Entry 6BJS (electron microscopy, 5.50 A resolution (low resolution: residue-level contacts below are approximate; hydrogen-bond / salt-bridge calls are withheld)); this record covers chains J and K of the 8 polymer chains in the assembly.

[Chain J]
Molecule: DNA-directed RNA polymerase subunit beta'
Source organism: Escherichia coli (strain K12)
Notes: EC 2.7.7.6
UniProtKB: P0A8T7 (RPOC_ECOLI); residues 1-1407 here = UniProt positions 1-1407
Sequence (1407 residues; numbered 1 to 1407; the number before each row is that of its first residue):
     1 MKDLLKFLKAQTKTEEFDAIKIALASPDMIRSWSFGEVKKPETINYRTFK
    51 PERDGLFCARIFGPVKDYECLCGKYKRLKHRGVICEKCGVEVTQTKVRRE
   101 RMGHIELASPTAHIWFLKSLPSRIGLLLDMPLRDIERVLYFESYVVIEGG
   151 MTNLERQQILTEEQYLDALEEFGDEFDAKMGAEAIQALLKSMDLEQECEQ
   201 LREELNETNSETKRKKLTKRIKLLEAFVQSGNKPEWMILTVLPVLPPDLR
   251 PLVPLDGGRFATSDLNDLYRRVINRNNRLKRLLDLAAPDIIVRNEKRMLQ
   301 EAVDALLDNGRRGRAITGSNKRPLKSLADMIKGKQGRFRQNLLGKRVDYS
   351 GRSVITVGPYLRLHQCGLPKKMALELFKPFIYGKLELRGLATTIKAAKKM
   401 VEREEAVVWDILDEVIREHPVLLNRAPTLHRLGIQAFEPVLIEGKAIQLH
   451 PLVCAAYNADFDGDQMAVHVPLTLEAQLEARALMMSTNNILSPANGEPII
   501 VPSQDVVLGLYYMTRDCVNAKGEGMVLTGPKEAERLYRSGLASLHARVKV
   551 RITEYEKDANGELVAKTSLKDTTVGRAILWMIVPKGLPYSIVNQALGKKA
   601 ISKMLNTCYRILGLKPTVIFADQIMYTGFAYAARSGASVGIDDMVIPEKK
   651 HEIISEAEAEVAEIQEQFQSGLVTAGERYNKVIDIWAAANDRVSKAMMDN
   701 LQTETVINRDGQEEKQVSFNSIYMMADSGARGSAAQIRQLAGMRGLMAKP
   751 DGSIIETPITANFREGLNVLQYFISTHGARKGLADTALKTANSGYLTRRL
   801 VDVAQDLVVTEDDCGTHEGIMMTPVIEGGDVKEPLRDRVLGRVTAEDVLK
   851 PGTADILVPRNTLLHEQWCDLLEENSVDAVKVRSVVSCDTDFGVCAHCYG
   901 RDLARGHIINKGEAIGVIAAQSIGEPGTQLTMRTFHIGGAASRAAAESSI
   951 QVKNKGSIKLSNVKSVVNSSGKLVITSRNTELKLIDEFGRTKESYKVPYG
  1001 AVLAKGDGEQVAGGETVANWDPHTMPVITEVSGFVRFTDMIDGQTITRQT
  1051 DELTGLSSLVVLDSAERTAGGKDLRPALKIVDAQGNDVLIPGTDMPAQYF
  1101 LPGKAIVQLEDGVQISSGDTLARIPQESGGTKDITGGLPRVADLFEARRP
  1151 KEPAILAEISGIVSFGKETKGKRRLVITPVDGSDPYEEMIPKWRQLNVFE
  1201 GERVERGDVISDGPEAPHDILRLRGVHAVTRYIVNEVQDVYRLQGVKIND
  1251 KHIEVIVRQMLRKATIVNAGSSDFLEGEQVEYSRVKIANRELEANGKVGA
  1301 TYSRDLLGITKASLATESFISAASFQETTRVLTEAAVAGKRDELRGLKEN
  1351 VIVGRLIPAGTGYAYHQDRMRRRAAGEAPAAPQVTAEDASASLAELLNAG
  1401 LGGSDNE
Unresolved in the structure: 1-15, 934-947, 1127-1133, 1374-1407
Bound ions: Zn2+ site 1: Cys72, Cys85, Cys88; Mg2+: Asp460, Asp462, Asp464; Zn2+ site 2: Cys814, Cys888, Cys895, Cys898
Curated features (UniProtKB/Swiss-Prot):
  - binding site (Zn(2+)): Cys70, Cys72, Cys85, Cys88, Cys814, Cys888, Cys895, Cys898
  - binding site (Mg(2+)): Asp460, Asp462, Asp464
  - modified residue: Lys983 (N6-acetyllysine)
  - mutagenesis: Gln504 (Q504P: Resistant to antibiotics salinamide A and B), Asn690 (N690D: Resistant to antibiotics salinamide A and B), Met697 (M697V: Resistant to antibiotics salinamide A and B), Ala735 (A735T: Resistant to antibiotics salinamide A and B), Arg738 (R738C/H/P/S: Resistant to antibiotics salinamide A and B), Ala748 (A748E: Resistant to antibiotics salinamide A and B), Pro758 (P758S/T: Resistant to antibiotics salinamide A and B), Phe763 (F763C: Resistant to antibiotics salinamide A and B), Ser775 (S775A: Resistant to antibiotics salinamide A and B), Ala779 (A779T/V: Resistant to antibiotics salinamide A and B), Arg780 (R780C: Resistant to antibiotics salinamide A and B), Gly782 (G782A/C: Resistant to antibiotics salinamide A and B), 1 further mutagenesis entry in UniProt

[Chain K]
Molecule: DNA-directed RNA polymerase subunit omega
Source organism: Escherichia coli (strain K12)
Notes: EC 2.7.7.6
UniProtKB: P0A800 (RPOZ_ECOLI); residues 1-91 here = UniProt positions 1-91
Sequence (91 residues; row label = number of the first residue in the row):
     1 MARVTVQDAVEKIGNRFDLVLVAARRARQMQVGGKDPLVPEENDKTTVIA
    51 LREIEEGLINNQILDVRERQEQQEQEAAELQAVTAIAEGRR
Unresolved in the structure: 1, 81-91

[Chain J / chain K interface]
Residue-residue contacts - 42 pairs, chain J then chain K:
  His364(J) - Val4(K)
  Glu414(J) - Lys45(K)
  Val415(J) - Lys45(K)
  Arg417(J) - Glu42(K)
  Arg417(J) - Asn43(K)
  Arg417(J) - Asp44(K)
  Arg417(J) - Lys45(K)
  Glu418(J) - Lys45(K)
  Glu418(J) - Val48(K)
  His419(J) - Lys45(K)
  Glu438(J) - Arg3(K)
  Leu474(J) - Ala27(K)
  Leu474(J) - Gln31(K)
  Leu474(J) - Thr46(K)
  Leu474(J) - Thr47(K)
  Glu475(J) - Ala24(K)
  Glu475(J) - Arg28(K)
  Gln477(J) - Thr47(K)
  Leu478(J) - Val20(K)
  Leu478(J) - Ala24(K)
  Leu478(J) - Thr47(K)
  Arg481(J) - Arg3(K)
  Arg481(J) - Val6(K)
  Arg481(J) - Thr47(K)
  Ala482(J) - Val6(K)
  Ala482(J) - Arg16(K)
  Ala482(J) - Val20(K)
  Leu483(J) - Arg16(K)
  Leu483(J) - Phe17(K)
  Thr487(J) - Val4(K)
  Thr487(J) - Thr5(K)
  Asn488(J) - Val6(K)
  Asn488(J) - Arg16(K)
  Leu614(J) - Gln7(K)
  Lys615(J) - Thr5(K)
  Lys615(J) - Asp8(K)
  Arg905(J) - Arg16(K)
  Asn910(J) - Gly14(K)
  Gly1360(J) - Phe17(K)
  Thr1361(J) - Phe17(K)
  Thr1361(J) - Leu21(K)
  Ala1364(J) - Asp18(K)
Other interface residues (no listed pair), chain J (26 interface residues in all): Ile416, Glu479, Met485
Other interface residues (no listed pair), chain K (26 interface residues in all): Asn15, Ala23, Leu51

[Overview]
Chain J and chain K each contribute 26 residues to their interface. Cys72(J), Cys85(J) and Cys88(J) form the
Zn2+ site 1. Asp460(J), Asp462(J) and Asp464(J) form the Mg2+ site. UniProt lists 8 Zn2+-binding residues, 3
Mg2+-binding residues and 13 mutagenesis sites on chain J.
Here chain J is DNA-directed RNA polymerase subunit beta' and chain K is DNA-directed RNA polymerase subunit
omega, both from Escherichia coli (strain K12). Entry 6BJS (CryoEM structure of E.coli his pause elongation
complex without pause hairpin) was determined by electron microscopy together with 6ASX from the same study.
